1H7H - chains A and B; structure by X-ray diffraction, 2.30 A resolution.

[Chain A (and B)]
Molecule: 3-deoxy-manno-octulosonate cytidylyltransferase
Organism: Escherichia coli
Notes: EC 2.7.7.38; chain B of this document is another copy of the same molecule, construct and numbering; everything in this record applies to it too
UniProtKB: P42216 (KSU5_ECOLI); residue numbers follow UniProt; this construct covers 1-245
Chain sequence (245 residues; numbered 1 to 245; the number before each row is that of its first residue):
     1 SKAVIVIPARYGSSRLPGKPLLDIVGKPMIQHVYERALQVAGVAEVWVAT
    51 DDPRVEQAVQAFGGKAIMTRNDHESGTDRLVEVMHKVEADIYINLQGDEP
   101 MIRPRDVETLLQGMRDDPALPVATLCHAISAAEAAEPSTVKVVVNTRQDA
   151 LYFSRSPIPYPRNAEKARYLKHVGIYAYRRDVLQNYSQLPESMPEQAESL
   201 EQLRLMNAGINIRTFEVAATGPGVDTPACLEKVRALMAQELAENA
Ligand contacts: CDP (cytidine-5'-diphosphate): Pro8, Ala9, Arg10, Ser13, Lys19, His73, Glu74, Ser75, Gly76, Arg79, Gln96, Gly97, Asp98

[Interface between chain A and chain B]
Residue-residue contacts (59):
  Pro137(A) - Tyr160(B)
  Val143(A) - Pro194(B)  hydrophobic
  Asn145(A) - Met206(B)
  Asn145(A) - Asn207(B)
  Thr146(A) - Asn207(B)  hydrogen bond (backbone-backbone)
  Arg147(A) - Gly209(B)
  Leu151(A) - Leu151(B)
  Tyr152(A) - Val143(B)  hydrophobic
  Tyr152(A) - Tyr152(B)  hydrophobic
  Tyr152(A) - Ile158(B)  hydrophobic
  Tyr152(A) - Pro159(B)
  Ser154(A) - Ile158(B)
  Arg155(A) - Tyr160(B)
  Arg155(A) - Arg162(B)
  Ser156(A) - Pro157(B)  hydrogen bond (side chain-backbone)
  Ser156(A) - Tyr160(B)
  Pro157(A) - Ser156(B)  hydrogen bond (backbone-side chain)
  Ile158(A) - Ser154(B)
  Pro159(A) - Tyr152(B)
  Pro159(A) - Met193(B)  hydrophobic
  Pro159(A) - Ala197(B)  hydrophobic
  Pro159(A) - Glu198(B)
  Tyr160(A) - Pro137(B)
  Tyr160(A) - Arg155(B)
  Tyr160(A) - Ser156(B)
  Tyr160(A) - Ala197(B)
  Tyr160(A) - Glu198(B)  hydrogen bond (backbone-side chain)
  Pro161(A) - Ala197(B)
  Arg162(A) - Pro137(B)
  Arg162(A) - Arg155(B)
  Arg162(A) - Ala197(B)  hydrogen bond (backbone-backbone)
  Arg162(A) - Glu198(B)
  Arg162(A) - Ser199(B)
  Asn163(A) - Gln196(B)  hydrogen bond (side chain-backbone)
  Asn163(A) - Ala197(B)  hydrogen bond (backbone-backbone)
  Asn163(A) - Ser199(B)
  Lys166(A) - Met193(B)
  Lys166(A) - Gln196(B)
  Ala167(A) - Ala197(B)  hydrophobic
  Arg168(A) - Met193(B)
  Met193(A) - Pro159(B)  hydrophobic
  Met193(A) - Lys166(B)
  Met193(A) - Arg168(B)
  Pro194(A) - Val143(B)  hydrophobic
  Gln196(A) - Asn163(B)  hydrogen bond (backbone-side chain)
  Gln196(A) - Lys166(B)
  Ala197(A) - Pro159(B)  hydrophobic
  Ala197(A) - Tyr160(B)
  Ala197(A) - Pro161(B)
  Ala197(A) - Arg162(B)  hydrogen bond (backbone-backbone)
  Ala197(A) - Asn163(B)  hydrogen bond (backbone-backbone)
  Ala197(A) - Ala167(B)  hydrophobic
  Glu198(A) - Pro159(B)
  Glu198(A) - Tyr160(B)  hydrogen bond (side chain-backbone)
  Glu198(A) - Arg162(B)
  Ser199(A) - Arg162(B)
  Met206(A) - Asn145(B)
  Asn207(A) - Asn145(B)
  Asn207(A) - Thr146(B)  hydrogen bond (backbone-backbone)
Also at the interface, not in a pair above, chain A (29 interface residues in all): Val144
Also at the interface, not in a pair above, chain B (30 interface residues in all): Val144, Ala208

[In short]
29 residues of chain A face 30 of chain B across their interface, with 12 hydrogen bonds. Among the polar
pairs are Ser156(A)-Pro157(B), Tyr160(A)-Glu198(B) and Asn163(A)-Gln196(B). Chain A binds CDP.
Both chains are 3-deoxy-manno-octulosonate cytidylyltransferase (Escherichia coli). Entry 1H7H (The structure
of CMP:2-keto-3-deoxy-manno-octonic acid synthetase and of its complexes with substrates and substrate
analogues, CDP ...) was determined by X-ray diffraction together with 1H7E, 1H7F, 1H7G and 1H7T from the same
study.
